PDB entry 8R6P | electron microscopy, 3.16 A resolution | chains D and E of the 10 polymer chains in the assembly

Chain D:
Name: DNA-directed RNA polymerase subunit beta'
Source organism: Mycolicibacterium smegmatis MC2 155
Reference sequence: A0QS66 (RPOC_MYCS2); numbering as in UniProt (aligned over 1-1317)
Chain sequence (1317 residues; each row starts with the number of its first residue):
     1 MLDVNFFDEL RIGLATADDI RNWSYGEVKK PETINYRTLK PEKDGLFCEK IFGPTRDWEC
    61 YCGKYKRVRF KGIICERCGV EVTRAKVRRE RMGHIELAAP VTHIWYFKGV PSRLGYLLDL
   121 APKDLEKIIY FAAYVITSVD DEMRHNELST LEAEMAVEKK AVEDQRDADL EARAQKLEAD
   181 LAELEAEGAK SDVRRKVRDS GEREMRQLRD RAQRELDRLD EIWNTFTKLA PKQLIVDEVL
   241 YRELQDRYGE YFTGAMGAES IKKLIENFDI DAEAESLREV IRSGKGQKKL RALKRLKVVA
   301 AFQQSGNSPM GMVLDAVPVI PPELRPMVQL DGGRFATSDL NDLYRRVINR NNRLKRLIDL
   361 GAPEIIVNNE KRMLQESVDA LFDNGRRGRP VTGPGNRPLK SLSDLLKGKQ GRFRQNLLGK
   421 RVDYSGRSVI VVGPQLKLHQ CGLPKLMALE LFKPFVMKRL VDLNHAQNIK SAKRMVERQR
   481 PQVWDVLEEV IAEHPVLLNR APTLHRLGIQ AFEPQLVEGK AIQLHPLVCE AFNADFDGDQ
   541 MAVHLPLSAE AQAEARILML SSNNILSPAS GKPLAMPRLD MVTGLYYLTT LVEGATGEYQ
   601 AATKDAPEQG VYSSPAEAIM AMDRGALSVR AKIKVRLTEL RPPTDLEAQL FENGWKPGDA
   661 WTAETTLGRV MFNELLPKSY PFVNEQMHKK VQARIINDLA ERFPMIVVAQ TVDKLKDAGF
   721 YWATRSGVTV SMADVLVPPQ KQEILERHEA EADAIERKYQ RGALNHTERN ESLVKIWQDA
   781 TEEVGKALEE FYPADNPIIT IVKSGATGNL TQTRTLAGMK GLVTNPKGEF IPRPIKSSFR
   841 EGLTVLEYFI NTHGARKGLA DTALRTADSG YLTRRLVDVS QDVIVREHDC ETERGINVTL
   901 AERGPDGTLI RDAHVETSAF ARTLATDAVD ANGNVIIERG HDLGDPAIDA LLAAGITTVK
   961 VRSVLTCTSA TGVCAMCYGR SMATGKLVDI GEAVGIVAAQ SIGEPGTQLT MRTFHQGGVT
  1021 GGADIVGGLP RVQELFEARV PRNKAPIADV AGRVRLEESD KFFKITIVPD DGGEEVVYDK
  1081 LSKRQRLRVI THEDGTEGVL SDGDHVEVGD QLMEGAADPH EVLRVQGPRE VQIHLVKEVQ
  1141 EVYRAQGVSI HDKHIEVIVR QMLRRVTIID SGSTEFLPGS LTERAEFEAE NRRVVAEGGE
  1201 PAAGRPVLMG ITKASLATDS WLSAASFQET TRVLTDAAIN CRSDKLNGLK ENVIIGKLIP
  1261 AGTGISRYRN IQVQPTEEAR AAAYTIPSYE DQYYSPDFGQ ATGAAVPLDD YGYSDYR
Disordered / not traced: 1-5, 1012-1026, 1284-1317
Ion coordination: Zn2+ site 1: Cys60, Cys62, Cys75, Cys78; Mg2+: Asp535, Asp537, Asp539; Zn2+ site 2: Cys890, Cys967, Cys974, Cys977
Swiss-Prot annotation at these positions:
  - binding site (Zn(2+)): Cys60, Cys62, Cys75, Cys78, Cys890, Cys967, Cys974, Cys977
  - binding site (Mg(2+)): Asp535, Asp537, Asp539

Chain E:
Name: DNA-directed RNA polymerase subunit omega
Source organism: Mycolicibacterium smegmatis MC2 155
Notes: EC 2.7.7.6
Reference sequence: A0QWT1 (RPOZ_MYCS2); residue numbers follow UniProt; this construct covers 1-107
Chain sequence (107 residues; each row starts with the number of its first residue):
     1 MSTPHADAQL NAADDLGIDS SAASAYDTPL GITNPPIDEL LSRASSKYAL VIYAAKRARQ
    61 INDYYNQLGD GILEYVGPLV EPGLQEKPLS IALREIHGDL LEHTEGE
Disordered / not traced: 1-23, 68-75

How chain D and chain E interact:
Residue-residue contacts (69; chain D residue first):
  His439(D) - Leu30(E)  hydrogen bond (side chain-backbone)
  His439(D) - Thr33(E)
  Arg459(D) - Gln85(E)
  Val490(D) - Lys87(E)  hydrogen bond (backbone-side chain)
  Ala492(D) - Lys87(E)  hydrogen bond (backbone-side chain)
  Glu493(D) - Gly31(E)
  Glu493(D) - Ile32(E)
  Glu513(D) - Gly31(E)
  Glu513(D) - Ile32(E)  hydrogen bond (side chain-backbone)
  Glu550(D) - Ala55(E)
  Glu550(D) - Arg59(E)  salt bridge
  Gln552(D) - Leu89(E)
  Ala553(D) - Val51(E)
  Ala553(D) - Leu89(E)
  Glu554(D) - Val51(E)
  Arg556(D) - Ile32(E)  hydrogen bond (side chain-backbone)
  Arg556(D) - Asn34(E)
  Arg556(D) - Leu89(E)
  Arg556(D) - Leu93(E)
  Ile557(D) - Lys47(E)
  Ile557(D) - Val51(E)  hydrophobic
  Leu558(D) - Lys47(E)
  Leu558(D) - Val51(E)  hydrophobic
  Leu560(D) - Ile32(E)  hydrophobic
  Asn563(D) - Ile37(E)
  Pro704(D) - Ser24(E)
  Pro704(D) - Asp38(E)
  Met705(D) - Asp38(E)  hydrogen bond (backbone-side chain)
  Ile706(D) - Pro29(E)  hydrophobic
  Val707(D) - Ser24(E)
  Val707(D) - Tyr26(E)  hydrophobic
  Gln710(D) - Tyr26(E)
  Gln710(D) - Asp27(E)  hydrogen bond (side chain-backbone)
  Lys714(D) - Asp27(E)  salt bridge
  Asp989(D) - Ser46(E)  hydrogen bond
  Asp989(D) - Lys47(E)
  Ile990(D) - Tyr48(E)
  Glu992(D) - Tyr48(E)  hydrogen bond
  Gly1262(D) - Tyr48(E)
  Thr1263(D) - Tyr48(E)
  Arg1267(D) - Glu105(E)  salt bridge
  Arg1267(D) - Gly106(E)  hydrogen bond (backbone-backbone)
  Tyr1268(D) - Ser46(E)
  Tyr1268(D) - Tyr48(E)  hydrophobic
  Tyr1268(D) - Ala49(E)  hydrophobic
  Tyr1268(D) - Ile52(E)
  Tyr1268(D) - Glu105(E)
  Arg1269(D) - Lys56(E)  hydrogen bond (backbone-side chain)
  Asn1270(D) - Lys56(E)
  Ile1271(D) - Ala49(E)
  Ile1271(D) - Lys56(E)  hydrogen bond (backbone-side chain)
  Ile1271(D) - Thr104(E)
  Gln1272(D) - His103(E)
  Gln1272(D) - Thr104(E)  hydrogen bond (backbone-backbone)
  Val1273(D) - Tyr53(E)  hydrophobic
  Val1273(D) - Lys56(E)
  Val1273(D) - Gln60(E)  hydrogen bond (backbone-side chain)
  Val1273(D) - Glu102(E)
  Gln1274(D) - Leu101(E)
  Gln1274(D) - Glu102(E)  hydrogen bond (backbone-backbone)
  Pro1275(D) - Val76(E)  hydrophobic
  Pro1275(D) - Leu100(E)
  Pro1275(D) - Leu101(E)  hydrophobic
  Thr1276(D) - Asp99(E)
  Thr1276(D) - Leu100(E)  hydrogen bond (backbone-backbone)
  Thr1276(D) - Leu101(E)
  Thr1276(D) - Glu102(E)
  Ala1279(D) - Leu79(E)  hydrophobic
  Ala1279(D) - Leu100(E)
Also at the interface, not in a pair above, chain D (46 interface residues in all): Glu489, His494, Pro495, Ser548, Ala549, Ser562, Gly991, Ser1266, Ala1283
Also at the interface, not in a pair above, chain E (40 interface residues in all): Pro36, Leu50, Arg57, Ser90

Summary:
46 residues of chain D and 40 residues of chain E are in contact, with 16 hydrogen bonds and 3 salt bridges.
Among the polar pairs are Glu550(D)-Arg59(E), Lys714(D)-Asp27(E) and Arg1267(D)-Glu105(E). From UniProt: 8
Zn2+-binding residues and 3 Mg2+-binding residues on chain D.
Here chain D is DNA-directed RNA polymerase subunit beta' and chain E is DNA-directed RNA polymerase subunit
omega, both from Mycolicibacterium smegmatis MC2 155. Entry 8R6P (Mycobacterium smegnatis RNA polymerase
RP2-like transcription initiation complex with SigmaA, RbpA, HelD N-terminal domain and open ...) was
determined by electron microscopy, deposited together with 8Q3I, 8QN8, 8QTI, 8QU6, 8R2M, 8R3M and 8R6R.
